8K4E - chains P and A of the 22 polymer chains in the assembly; structure by electron microscopy, 3.40 A resolution.

== Chain P ==
Protein: 30S ribosomal protein S16
Source organism: Escherichia coli K-12
Reference sequence: P0A7T3 (RS16_ECOLI); numbering as in UniProt (aligned over 1-82)
Chain sequence (82 residues; row label = number of the first residue in the row):
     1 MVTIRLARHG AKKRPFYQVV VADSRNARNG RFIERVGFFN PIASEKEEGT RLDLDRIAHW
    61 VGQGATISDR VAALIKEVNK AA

== Chain A ==
Molecule: 16S rRNA
Source organism: Escherichia coli K-12
Sequence (1554 nucleotides; each row starts with the number of its first residue):
     1 AAAUUGAAGA GUUUGAUCAU GGCUCAGAUU GAACGCUGGC GGCAGGCCUA ACACAUGCAA
    61 GUCGAACGGU AACAGGAAGA AGCUUGCUUC UUUGCUGACG AGUGGCGGAC GGGUGAGUAA
   121 UGUCUGGGAA ACUGCCUGAU GGAGGGGGAU AACUACUGGA AACGGUAGCU AAUACCGCAU
   181 AACGUCGCAA GACCAAAGAG GGGGACCUUC GGGCCUCUUG CCAUCGGAUG UGCCCAGAUG
   241 GGAUUAGCUA GUAGGUGGGG UAACGGCUCA CCUAGGCGAC GAUCCCUAGC UGGUCUGAGA
   301 GGAUGACCAG CCACACUGGA ACUGAGACAC GGUCCAGACU CCUACGGGAG GCAGCAGUGG
   361 GGAAUAUUGC ACAAUGGGCG CAAGCCUGAU GCAGCCAUGC CGCGUGUAUG AAGAAGGCCU
   421 UCGGGUUGUA AAGUACUUUC AGCGGGGAGG AAGGGAGUAA AGUUAAUACC UUUGCUCAUU
   481 GACGUUACCC GCAGAAGAAG CACCGGCUAA CUCCGUGCCA GCAGCCGCGG UAAUACGGAG
   541 GGUGCAAGCG UUAAUCGGAA UUACUGGGCG UAAAGCGCAC GCAGGCGGUU UGUUAAGUCA
   601 GAUGUGAAAU CCCCGGGCUC AACCUGGGAA CUGCAUCUGA UACUGGCAAG CUUGAGUCUC
   661 GUAGAGGGGG GUAGAAUUCC AGGUGUAGCG GUGAAAUGCG UAGAGAUCUG GAGGAAUACC
   721 GGUGGCGAAG GCGGCCCCCU GGACGAAGAC UGACGCUCAG GUGCGAAAGC GUGGGGAGCA
   781 AACAGGAUUA GAUACCCUGG UAGUCCACGC CGUAAACGAU GUCGACUUGG AGGUUGUGCC
   841 CUUGAGGCGU GGCUUCCGGA GCUAACGCGU UAAGUCGACC GCCUGGGGAG UACGGCCGCA
   901 AGGUUAAAAC UCAAAUGAAU UGACGGGGGC CCGCACAAGC GGUGGAGCAU GUGGUUUAAU
   961 UCGAUGCAAC GCGAAGAACC UUACCUGGUC UUGACAUCCA CGGAAGUUUU CAGAGAUGAG
  1021 AAUGUGCCUU CGGGAACCGU GAGACAGGUG CUGCAUGGCU GUCGUCAGCU CGUGUUGUGA
  1081 AAUGUUGGGU UAAGUCCCGC AACGAGCGCA ACCCUUAUCC UUUGUUGCCA GCGGUCCGGC
  1141 CGGGAACUCA AAGGAGACUG CCAGUGAUAA ACUGGAGGAA GGUGGGGAUG ACGUCAAGUC
  1201 AUCAUGGCCC UUACGACCAG GGCUACACAC GUGCUACAAU GGCGCAUACA AAGAGAAGCG
  1261 ACCUCGCGAG AGCAAGCGGA CCUCAUAAAG UGCGUCGUAG UCCGGAUUGG AGUCUGCAAC
  1321 UCGACUCCAU GAAGUCGGAA UCGCUAGUAA UCGUGGAUCA GAAUGCCACG GUGAAUACGU
  1381 UCCCGGGCCU UGUACACACC GCCCGUCACA CCAUGGGAGU GGGUUGCAAA AGAAGUAGGU
  1441 AGCUUAACCU UCGGGAGGGC GCUUACCACU UUGUGAUUCA UGACUGGGGU GAAGUCGUAA
  1501 CAAGGUAACC GUAGGGGAAC CUGCGGUUGG AUCACCUCCU UACCUUAAAG AAGC
Not modelled in the structure: 1391-1503, 1540-1554

== How chain P and chain A interact ==
Residue-residue contacts - 63 pairs, chain P then chain A:
  Met1(P) - C135(A)  base contact
  Met1(P) - C136(A)  sugar contact
  Met1(P) - U229(A)  sugar contact
  Arg5(P) - G376(A)  hydrogen bond to the phosphate
  Arg5(P) - G377(A)  salt bridge to the phosphate
  Leu6(P) - U375(A)  phosphate contact
  Leu6(P) - G376(A)  hydrogen bond to the phosphate
  Arg8(P) - G391(A)  hydrogen bond to the phosphate
  Arg8(P) - C392(A)  salt bridge to the phosphate
  His9(P) - U625(A)  phosphate contact
  Gly10(P) - C624(A)  phosphate contact
  Ala11(P) - C43(A)  phosphate contact
  Ala11(P) - A44(A)  phosphate contact
  Lys12(P) - C43(A)  phosphate contact
  Lys12(P) - A44(A)  phosphate contact
  Lys12(P) - C392(A)  phosphate contact
  Lys12(P) - A393(A)  salt bridge to the phosphate
  Lys13(P) - C392(A)  hydrogen bond to the phosphate
  Lys13(P) - A393(A)  salt bridge to the phosphate
  Lys13(P) - C483(A)  hydrogen bond to the sugar
  Arg14(P) - C618(A)  hydrogen bond to the sugar
  Pro15(P) - G450(A)  sugar contact
  Phe16(P) - U625(A)  phosphate contact
  Tyr17(P) - A374(A)  sugar contact
  Tyr17(P) - U375(A)  sugar contact
  Gln18(P) - G626(A)  phosphate contact
  Asp23(P) - U229(A)  hydrogen bond to the sugar
  Asp23(P) - G230(A)  sugar contact
  Ser24(P) - G377(A)  hydrogen bond to the phosphate
  Arg25(P) - C110(A)  hydrogen bond to the sugar
  Arg25(P) - G134(A)  hydrogen bond to the base
  Arg25(P) - G230(A)  sugar contact
  Arg25(P) - A325(A)  base contact
  Arg25(P) - G326(A)  base contact
  Arg28(P) - U375(A)  hydrogen bond to the base
  Arg28(P) - G376(A)  sugar contact
  Arg28(P) - U390(A)  hydrogen bond to the sugar
  Asn29(P) - A309(A)  sugar contact
  Gly30(P) - A309(A)  phosphate contact
  Gly30(P) - G310(A)  phosphate contact
  Arg31(P) - G230(A)  salt bridge to the phosphate
  Arg31(P) - U231(A)  salt bridge to the phosphate
  Arg31(P) - G310(A)  hydrogen bond to the phosphate
  Arg31(P) - C311(A)  salt bridge to the phosphate
  Phe32(P) - A608(A)  sugar contact
  Arg35(P) - G627(A)  salt bridge to the phosphate
  Ile42(P) - G449(A)  sugar contact
  Glu47(P) - G616(A)  sugar contact
  Glu47(P) - G617(A)  sugar contact
  Arg51(P) - G626(A)  phosphate contact
  Arg51(P) - G627(A)  salt bridge to the phosphate
  Trp60(P) - A228(A)  sugar contact
  Gln63(P) - G227(A)  hydrogen bond to the base
  Gln63(P) - A228(A)  hydrogen bond to the sugar
  Gly64(P) - C136(A)  hydrogen bond to the sugar
  Gly64(P) - U137(A)  sugar contact
  Ser68(P) - G376(A)  hydrogen bond to the phosphate
  Arg70(P) - U375(A)  salt bridge to the phosphate
  Arg70(P) - A451(A)  salt bridge to the phosphate
  Arg70(P) - A452(A)  sugar contact
  Ala73(P) - A452(A)  sugar contact
  Lys76(P) - U473(A)  phosphate contact
  Lys80(P) - G474(A)  salt bridge to the phosphate
Also at the interface, not in a pair above, chain P (46 interface residues in all): Val2, Thr3, Asn26, Ala27, Ile33, Phe38, Pro41, Ser44, Gly62, Ala65, Thr66, Val71
Also at the interface, not in a pair above, chain A (44 interface residues in all): A109, G111, G112, C623

== Overview ==
46 residues of chain P and 44 residues of chain A are in contact; the contacts include 17 hydrogen bonds and
12 salt bridges. Polar contacts include Arg25(P)-G134(A), Arg28(P)-U375(A) and Gln63(P)-G227(A).
Here chain P is 30S ribosomal protein S16 and chain A is 16S rRNA, both from Escherichia coli K-12. Entry 8K4E
(Cryo-EM structure of 30S ribosome with cleaved AP-mRNA bound complex-II) was determined by electron
microscopy together with 8K3O from the same study.
